4Q1S - chains L and M of the 28 polymer chains in the assembly; structure by X-ray diffraction, 2.60 A resolution.

[Chain L]
Molecule: Proteasome subunit beta type-6
Source organism: Saccharomyces cerevisiae
Notes: EC 3.4.25.1
UniProtKB: P23724 (PSB6_YEAST); residues 1-222 here correspond to UniProt positions 20-241 (UniProt number = residue number + 19)
Chain sequence (222 residues; each row starts with the number of its first residue):
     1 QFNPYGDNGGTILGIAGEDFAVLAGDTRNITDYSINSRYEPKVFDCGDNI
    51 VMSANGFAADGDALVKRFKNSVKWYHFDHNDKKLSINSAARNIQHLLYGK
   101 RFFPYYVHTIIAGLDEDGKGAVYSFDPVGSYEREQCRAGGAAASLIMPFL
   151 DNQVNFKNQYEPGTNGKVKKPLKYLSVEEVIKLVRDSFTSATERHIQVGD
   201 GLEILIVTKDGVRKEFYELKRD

[Chain M]
Molecule: Proteasome subunit beta type-7
Source organism: Saccharomyces cerevisiae
Notes: EC 3.4.25.1
UniProtKB: P30657 (PSB7_YEAST); residues -12 to 233 here correspond to UniProt positions 21-266 (UniProt number = residue number + 33)
Chain sequence (246 residues; row label = number of the first residue in the row; numbers below 1 keep their minus sign (Thr-12 is residue -12)):
   -12 TQIANAGASPMVNTQQPIVTGTSVISMKYDNGVIIAADNLGSYGSLLRFN
    38 GVERLIPVGDNTVVGISGDISDMQHIERLLKDLVTENAYDNPLADAEEAL
    88 EPSYIFEYLATVMYQRRSKMNPLWNAIIVAGVQSNGDQFLRYVNLLGVTY
   138 SSPTLATGFGAHMANPLLRKVVDRESDIPKTTVQVAEEAIVNAMRVLYYR
   188 DARSSRNFSLAIIDKNTGLTFKKNLQVENMKWDFAKDIKGYGTQKI
Disordered / not traced: -12 to 0
Ligand contacts: Kendomycin (2YD; (5R,6R,7S,8R,9R,12S,13E,16S,18S,19R,20aR)-4,7,19-trihydroxy-2,6,8,12,14,16,18-heptamethyl-6,7,8,9,10,11,12,15,16,17,18,19,20,20a-tetradecahydro-1,19:5,9-diepoxybenzo[18]annulen-3(5H)-one): Pro153, Leu154, Lys157, Val158, Glu175, Ala176, Asn179

[How chain L and chain M interact]
Residue-residue contacts (42):
  Gln1(L) with Thr1(M)
  Phe2(L) with Thr1(M); Arg104(M); Pro109(M), hydrophobic; Trp111(M), hydrophobic; Leu133(M), hydrophobic
  Asn3(L) with Leu133(M)
  Pro4(L) with Arg104(M), hydrogen bond (backbone-side chain); Met107(M), hydrophobic; Leu133(M)
  Tyr5(L) with Arg104(M)
  Asn8(L) with Val135(M)
  Asn29(L) with Tyr137(M)
  Ser34(L) with His149(M), hydrogen bond
  Ile35(L) with Arg156(M), hydrogen bond (backbone-side chain)
  Asn36(L) with Tyr137(M), hydrogen bond; Ser139(M); Arg156(M)
  Ser37(L) with Ser138(M), hydrogen bond (side chain-backbone); Ser139(M)
  Tyr39(L) with Ser138(M)
  Glu40(L) with Arg128(M), salt bridge; Tyr137(M); Ser138(M), hydrogen bond (side chain-backbone)
  Phe57(L) with Arg104(M); Leu133(M); Val135(M), hydrophobic
  Ala59(L) with Tyr101(M); Leu133(M); Gly134(M); Val135(M)
  Asp60(L) with Tyr101(M), hydrogen bond; Arg104(M), salt bridge
  Asp62(L) with Thr136(M)
  Ala63(L) with Tyr101(M)
  Lys66(L) with Glu94(M), salt bridge
  Phe103(L) with Arg104(M); Ser105(M)
  Tyr105(L) with Tyr101(M)
  Glu218(L) with Arg161(M), salt bridge
  Arg221(L) with Asp160(M), salt bridge; Arg161(M)
Interface residues without a listed pair, chain L (24 interface residues in all): Gly6
Interface residues without a listed pair, chain M (22 interface residues in all): Leu132, Leu142

[Overview]
24 residues of chain L face 22 of chain M across their interface; the contacts include 7 hydrogen bonds and 5
salt bridges. Among the polar pairs are Glu40(L)-Arg128(M), Asp60(L)-Arg104(M) and Lys66(L)-Glu94(M). Ligands
of chain M: Kendomycin.
Here chain L is Proteasome subunit beta type-6 and chain M is Proteasome subunit beta type-7, both from
Saccharomyces cerevisiae. Entry 4Q1S (Yeast 20S proteasome in Complex with Kendomycin) was determined by X-ray
diffraction.
